1CIL - chain A; structure by X-ray diffraction, 1.60 A resolution.

[Chain A]
Molecule: Carbonic anhydrase II
Source organism: Homo sapiens
Notes: EC 4.2.1.1
Reference sequence: P00918 (CAH2_HUMAN); the author numbering skips numbers that UniProt does not, so the offset changes along the chain: 2-125 = UniProt 1-124; 127-261 = UniProt 125-259
Amino-acid sequence (259 residues; each row starts with the number of its first residue; note: 1 number in that range is skipped by the numbering (no residue carries it; nothing is unmodelled there)):
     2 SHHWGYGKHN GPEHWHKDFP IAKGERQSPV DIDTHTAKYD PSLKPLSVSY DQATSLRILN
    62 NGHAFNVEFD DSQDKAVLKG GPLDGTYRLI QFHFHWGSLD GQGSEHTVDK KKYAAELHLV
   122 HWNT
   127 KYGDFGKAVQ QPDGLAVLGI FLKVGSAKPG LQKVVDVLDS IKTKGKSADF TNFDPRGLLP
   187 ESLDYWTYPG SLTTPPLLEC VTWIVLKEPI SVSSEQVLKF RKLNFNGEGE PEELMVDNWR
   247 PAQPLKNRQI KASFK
Not modelled in the structure: 2-3, 261
Metal / ion sites: Zn2+: His94, His96, His119 (together with Dorzolamide)
Residues lining bound ligands: Dorzolamide (ETS; (4S-trans)-4-(ethylamino)-5,6-dihydro-6-methyl-4H-thieno(2,3-b)thiopyran-2-sulfonamide-7,7-dioxide): Trp5, Asn62, His64, Gln92, His94, His96, Glu106, His119, Val121, Phe131, Val135, Leu141, Val143, Ser197, Leu198, Thr199, Thr200, Pro201, Pro202, Trp209

[Summary]
Chain A binds Dorzolamide. The Zn2+ site is built by His94, His96 and His119.
Chain A is Carbonic anhydrase II (Homo sapiens); the structure, The positions of his-64 and a bound water in
human carbonic anhydrase II upon binding three ..., was determined by X-ray diffraction, deposited together
with 1CIM and 1CIN.
